PDB entry 3GTM | X-ray diffraction, 3.80 A resolution | chains A and B of the 14 polymer chains in the assembly

Chain A:
Molecule: DNA-directed RNA polymerase II subunit RPB1
Organism: Saccharomyces cerevisiae (strain ATCC 204508 / S288c)
Notes: EC 2.7.7.6; fragment: DNA-directed RNA polymerase II largest subunit
UniProtKB: P04050 (RPB1_YEAST); numbering as in UniProt (aligned over 1-1733)
Amino-acid sequence (1733 residues; numbered 1 to 1733; the number before each row is that of its first residue):
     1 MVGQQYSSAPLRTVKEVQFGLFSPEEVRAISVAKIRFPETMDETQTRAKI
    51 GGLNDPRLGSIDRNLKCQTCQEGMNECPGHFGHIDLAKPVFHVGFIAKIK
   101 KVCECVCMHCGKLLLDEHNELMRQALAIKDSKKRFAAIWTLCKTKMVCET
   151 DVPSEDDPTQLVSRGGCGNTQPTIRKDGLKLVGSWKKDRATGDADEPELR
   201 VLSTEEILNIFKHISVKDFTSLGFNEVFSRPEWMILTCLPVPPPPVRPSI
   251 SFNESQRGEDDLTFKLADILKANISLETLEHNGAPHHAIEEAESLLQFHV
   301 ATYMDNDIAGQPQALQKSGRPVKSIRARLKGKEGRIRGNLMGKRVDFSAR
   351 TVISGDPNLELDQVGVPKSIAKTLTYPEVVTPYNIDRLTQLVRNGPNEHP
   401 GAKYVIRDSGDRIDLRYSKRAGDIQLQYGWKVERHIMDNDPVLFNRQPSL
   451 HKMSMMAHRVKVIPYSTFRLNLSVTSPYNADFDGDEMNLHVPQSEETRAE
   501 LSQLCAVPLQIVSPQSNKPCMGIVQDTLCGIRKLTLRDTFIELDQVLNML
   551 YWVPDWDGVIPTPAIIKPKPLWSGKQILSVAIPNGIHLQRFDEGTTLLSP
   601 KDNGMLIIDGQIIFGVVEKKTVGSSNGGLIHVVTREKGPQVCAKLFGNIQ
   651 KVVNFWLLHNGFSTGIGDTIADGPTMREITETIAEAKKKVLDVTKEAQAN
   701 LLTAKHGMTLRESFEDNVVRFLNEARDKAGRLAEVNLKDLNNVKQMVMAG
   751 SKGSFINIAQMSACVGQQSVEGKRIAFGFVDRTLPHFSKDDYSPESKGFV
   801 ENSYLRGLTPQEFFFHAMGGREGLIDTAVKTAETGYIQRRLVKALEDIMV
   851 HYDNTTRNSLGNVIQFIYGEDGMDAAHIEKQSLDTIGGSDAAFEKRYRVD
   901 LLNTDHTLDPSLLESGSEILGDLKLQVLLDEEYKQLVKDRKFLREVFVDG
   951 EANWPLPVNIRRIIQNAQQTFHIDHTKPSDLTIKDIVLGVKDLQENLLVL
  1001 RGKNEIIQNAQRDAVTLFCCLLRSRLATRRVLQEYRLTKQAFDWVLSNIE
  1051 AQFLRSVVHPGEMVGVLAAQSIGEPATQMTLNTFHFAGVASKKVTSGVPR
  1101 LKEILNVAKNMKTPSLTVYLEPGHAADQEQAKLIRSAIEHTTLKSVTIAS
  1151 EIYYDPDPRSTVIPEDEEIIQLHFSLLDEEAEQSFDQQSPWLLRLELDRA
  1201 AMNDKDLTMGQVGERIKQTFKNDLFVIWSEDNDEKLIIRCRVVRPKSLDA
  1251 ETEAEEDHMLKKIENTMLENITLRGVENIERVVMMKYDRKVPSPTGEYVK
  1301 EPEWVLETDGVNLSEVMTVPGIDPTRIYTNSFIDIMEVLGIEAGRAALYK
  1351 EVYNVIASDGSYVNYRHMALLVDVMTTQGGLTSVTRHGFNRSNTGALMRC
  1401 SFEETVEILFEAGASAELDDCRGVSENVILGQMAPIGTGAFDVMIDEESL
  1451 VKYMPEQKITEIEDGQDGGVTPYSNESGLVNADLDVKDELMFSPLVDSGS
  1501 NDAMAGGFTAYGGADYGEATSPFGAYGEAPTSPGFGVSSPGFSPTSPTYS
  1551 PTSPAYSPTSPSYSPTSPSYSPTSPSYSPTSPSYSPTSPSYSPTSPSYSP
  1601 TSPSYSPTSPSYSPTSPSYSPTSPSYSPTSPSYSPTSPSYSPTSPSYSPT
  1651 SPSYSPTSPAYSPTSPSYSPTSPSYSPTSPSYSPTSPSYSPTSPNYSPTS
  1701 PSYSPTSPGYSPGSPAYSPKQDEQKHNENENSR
Disordered / not traced: 1, 187-194, 1177-1186, 1244-1253, 1456-1733
Bound ions: Zn2+ site 1: C67, C77, H80; Zn2+ site 2: C107, C110, C148

Chain B:
Molecule: DNA-directed RNA polymerase II subunit RPB2
Organism: Saccharomyces cerevisiae (strain ATCC 204508 / S288c)
Notes: EC 2.7.7.6; fragment: DNA-directed RNA polymerase II 140 kDa polypeptide
UniProtKB: P08518 (RPB2_YEAST); residues 1-1224 here = UniProt positions 1-1224
Amino-acid sequence (1224 residues; each row starts with the number of its first residue):
     1 MSDLANSEKYYDEDPYGFEDESAPITAEDSWAVISAFFREKGLVSQQLDS
    51 FNQFVDYTLQDIICEDSTLILEQLAQHTTESDNISRKYEISFGKIYVTKP
   101 MVNESDGVTHALYPQEARLRNLTYSSGLFVDVKKRTYEAIDVPGRELKYE
   151 LIAEESEDDSESGKVFIGRLPIMLRSKNCYLSEATESDLYKLKECPFDMG
   201 GYFIINGSEKVLIAQERSAGNIVQVFKKAAPSPISHVAEIRSALEKGSRF
   251 ISTLQVKLYGREGSSARTIKATLPYIKQDIPIVIIFRALGIIPDGEILEH
   301 ICYDVNDWQMLEMLKPCVEDGFVIQDRETALDFIGRRGTALGIKKEKRIQ
   351 YAKDILQKEFLPHITQLEGFESRKAFFLGYMINRLLLCALDRKDQDDRDH
   401 FGKKRLDLAGPLLAQLFKTLFKKLTKDIFRYMQRTVEEAHDFNMKLAINA
   451 KTITSGLKYALATGNWGEQKKAMSSRAGVSQVLNRYTYSSTLSHLRRTNT
   501 PIGRDGKLAKPRQLHNTHWGLVCPAETPEGQACGLVKNLSLMSCISVGTD
   551 PMPIITFLSEWGMEPLEDYVPHQSPDATRVFVNGVWHGVHRNPARLMETL
   601 RTLRRKGDINPEVSMIRDIREKELKIFTDAGRVYRPLFIVEDDESLGHKE
   651 LKVRKGHIAKLMATEYQDIEGGFEDVEEYTWSSLLNEGLVEYIDAEEEES
   701 ILIAMQPEDLEPAEANEENDLDVDPAKRIRVSHHATTFTHCEIHPSMILG
   751 VAASIIPFPDHNQSPRNTYQSAMGKQAMGVFLTNYNVRMDTMANILYYPQ
   801 KPLGTTRAMEYLKFRELPAGQNAIVAIACYSGYNQEDSMIMNQSSIDRGL
   851 FRSLFFRSYMDQEKKYGMSITETFEKPQRTNTLRMKHGTYDKLDDDGLIA
   901 PGVRVSGEDVIIGKTTPISPDEEELGQRTAYHSKRDASTPLRSTENGIVD
   951 QVLVTTNQDGLKFVKVRVRTTKIPQIGDKFASRHGQKGTIGITYRREDMP
  1001 FTAEGIVPDLIINPHAIPSRMTVAHLIECLLSKVAALSGNEGDASPFTDI
  1051 TVEGISKLLREHGYQSRGFEVMYNGHTGKKLMAQIFFGPTYYQRLRHMVD
  1101 DKIHARARGPMQVLTRQPVEGRSRDGGLRFGEMERDCMIAHGAASFLKER
  1151 LMEASDAFRVHICGICGLMTVIAKLNHNQFECKGCDNKIDIYQIHIPYAA
  1201 KLLFQELMAMNITPRLYTDRSRDF
Disordered / not traced: 1-19, 71-89, 135-163, 336-344, 438-445, 470-473, 503-506, 669-677, 716-721, 920-932
Bound ions: Zn2+: C1163, C1166, C1182, C1185

Interface between chain A and chain B:
Contacting residue pairs - 390 pairs, chain A then chain B:
  V2(A) - A1157(B)  hydrophobic
  V2(A) - R1159(B)
  V2(A) - H1195(B)  hydrogen bond (backbone-side chain)
  Q4(A) - R1159(B)
  Q5(A) - R1159(B)  hydrogen bond (backbone-side chain)
  Q5(A) - L1175(B)
  S7(A) - R1159(B)
  S7(A) - H1161(B)
  S7(A) - L1175(B)
  S7(A) - Q1193(B)  hydrogen bond
  S8(A) - N1178(B)
  S8(A) - F1180(B)
  A9(A) - H1161(B)
  A9(A) - F1180(B)  hydrophobic
  A9(A) - I1191(B)
  A9(A) - Q1193(B)
  P10(A) - I1191(B)
  P10(A) - Y1192(B)
  P10(A) - Q1193(B)  hydrogen bond (backbone-backbone)
  L11(A) - Q1193(B)
  L11(A) - H1195(B)
  R12(A) - Y1192(B)
  R12(A) - Q1193(B)  hydrogen bond (backbone-backbone)
  R12(A) - I1194(B)
  R12(A) - T1218(B)
  T13(A) - T1218(B)
  V14(A) - I1194(B)  hydrophobic
  V14(A) - L1216(B)  hydrophobic
  V14(A) - Y1217(B)
  K15(A) - Y1217(B)  hydrogen bond (backbone-backbone)
  K15(A) - T1218(B)
  K15(A) - R1220(B)  hydrogen bond (backbone-side chain)
  E16(A) - R1215(B)
  E16(A) - Y1217(B)  hydrogen bond (backbone-backbone)
  E16(A) - R1220(B)
  E16(A) - S1221(B)  hydrogen bond (side chain-backbone)
  E16(A) - R1222(B)
  V17(A) - R1215(B)
  Q18(A) - T1213(B)
  Q18(A) - R1215(B)  hydrogen bond (backbone-backbone)
  F19(A) - T1213(B)
  G20(A) - I1212(B)
  G20(A) - T1213(B)  hydrogen bond (backbone-backbone)
  L21(A) - N1211(B)
  L21(A) - T1213(B)  hydrogen bond (backbone-side chain)
  F22(A) - L1168(B)  hydrophobic
  F22(A) - M1208(B)  hydrophobic
  F22(A) - N1211(B)  hydrogen bond (backbone-backbone)
  F22(A) - T1213(B)
  E26(A) - C1166(B)
  E26(A) - L1168(B)
  E26(A) - R1215(B)  salt bridge
  A29(A) - K1183(B)
  A29(A) - G1184(B)
  I30(A) - L1168(B)  hydrophobic
  I30(A) - T1170(B)
  R63(A) - R884(B)
  C70(A) - A1173(B)
  Q71(A) - N1176(B)  hydrogen bond
  E72(A) - A1173(B)
  E72(A) - L1175(B)
  M74(A) - R1116(B)  hydrogen bond (backbone-side chain)
  N75(A) - R1116(B)  hydrogen bond
  E76(A) - F1158(B)
  E76(A) - R1159(B)  salt bridge
  E76(A) - L1175(B)
  P78(A) - K1201(B)
  G79(A) - Q1205(B)
  F81(A) - Q1205(B)
  F81(A) - M1208(B)  hydrophobic
  F81(A) - A1209(B)
  H92(A) - M1210(B)  hydrogen bond (side chain-backbone)
  W233(A) - N1211(B)
  L236(A) - N1211(B)
  P240(A) - M1208(B)
  P242(A) - A1209(B)
  P243(A) - Q1205(B)
  P245(A) - L1114(B)
  P245(A) - Y1198(B)
  P245(A) - K1201(B)
  V246(A) - Q1205(B)
  V246(A) - E1206(B)
  P248(A) - L1114(B)
  N253(A) - R884(B)
  N253(A) - R935(B)
  E254(A) - R935(B)  hydrogen bond (backbone-side chain)
  S255(A) - I918(B)
  S255(A) - S919(B)  hydrogen bond (side chain-backbone)
  S255(A) - R935(B)
  Y303(A) - A1209(B)
  M304(A) - A1209(B)
  M304(A) - M1210(B)  hydrophobic
  I325(A) - E1206(B)
  I325(A) - A1209(B)  hydrophobic
  I325(A) - M1210(B)  hydrophobic
  R328(A) - E1206(B)  salt bridge
  L329(A) - L1203(B)  hydrophobic
  L329(A) - E1206(B)
  R335(A) - L1114(B)
  R335(A) - A1199(B)
  R335(A) - L1202(B)
  R335(A) - E1206(B)  salt bridge
  I336(A) - L1203(B)  hydrophobic
  R337(A) - E1132(B)  salt bridge
  G338(A) - R1129(B)  hydrogen bond (backbone-side chain)
  N339(A) - T1115(B)
  N339(A) - Q1117(B)  hydrogen bond (backbone-side chain)
  N339(A) - A1199(B)
  L340(A) - A1200(B)
  L340(A) - L1203(B)  hydrophobic
  M341(A) - R1135(B)
  G342(A) - R1129(B)  hydrogen bond (backbone-side chain)
  G342(A) - F1130(B)
  K343(A) - Q1117(B)
  K343(A) - R1129(B)
  K343(A) - F1130(B)  hydrogen bond (backbone-backbone)
  K343(A) - L1151(B)  hydrogen bond (side chain-backbone)
  K343(A) - S1155(B)
  K343(A) - D1156(B)
  K343(A) - P1197(B)
  R344(A) - Q1112(B)
  R344(A) - P1118(B)
  R344(A) - E1120(B)  salt bridge
  R344(A) - L1128(B)
  R344(A) - R1129(B)
  R344(A) - A1154(B)
  R344(A) - S1155(B)  hydrogen bond (backbone-side chain)
  V345(A) - P1118(B)
  V345(A) - G1127(B)
  V345(A) - L1128(B)  hydrogen bond (backbone-backbone)
  V345(A) - F1130(B)  hydrophobic
  V345(A) - R1150(B)
  V345(A) - A1154(B)
  D346(A) - R1106(B)  salt bridge
  D346(A) - R1108(B)
  D346(A) - P1118(B)
  D346(A) - R1150(B)  hydrogen bond (backbone-side chain)
  D346(A) - A1154(B)  hydrogen bond (backbone-backbone)
  D346(A) - S1155(B)
  F347(A) - R1106(B)  hydrogen bond (backbone-backbone)
  F347(A) - A1107(B)  hydrophobic
  F347(A) - R1150(B)
  S348(A) - A1105(B)
  S348(A) - R1106(B)  hydrogen bond (backbone-backbone)
  S348(A) - L1128(B)
  A349(A) - H1104(B)
  A349(A) - A1105(B)  hydrophobic
  A349(A) - L1128(B)
  R350(A) - K1102(B)
  R350(A) - I1103(B)
  R350(A) - H1104(B)  hydrogen bond (backbone-backbone)
  R350(A) - L1128(B)
  T351(A) - I1103(B)
  V352(A) - V1099(B)  hydrophobic
  G355(A) - Y833(B)
  D356(A) - Y833(B)  hydrogen bond
  P357(A) - G832(B)
  P357(A) - Y833(B)
  N358(A) - Y833(B)  hydrogen bond
  I370(A) - A1105(B)  hydrophobic
  T373(A) - A1105(B)
  T373(A) - A1107(B)
  T375(A) - A1107(B)
  R412(A) - R1108(B)
  E433(A) - R1108(B)  salt bridge
  Q447(A) - E1134(B)
  S449(A) - M1133(B)
  S449(A) - E1134(B)  hydrogen bond
  S449(A) - C1137(B)
  L450(A) - M1133(B)  hydrophobic
  H451(A) - C1137(B)  hydrogen bond (backbone-side chain)
  K452(A) - A1140(B)
  K452(A) - H1141(B)  hydrogen bond (backbone-side chain)
  M455(A) - E1134(B)
  M455(A) - C1137(B)  hydrophobic
  M455(A) - M1138(B)  hydrophobic
  M455(A) - H1141(B)  hydrogen bond (backbone-side chain)
  Y465(A) - I976(B)  hydrophobic
  S466(A) - Q975(B)  hydrogen bond
  S466(A) - I976(B)
  S466(A) - V1099(B)
  S466(A) - D1100(B)
  S466(A) - I1103(B)
  T467(A) - G977(B)
  R469(A) - Y833(B)
  R469(A) - G991(B)  hydrogen bond (side chain-backbone)
  L472(A) - Q835(B)
  T475(A) - E836(B)
  A480(A) - E836(B)
  D481(A) - E836(B)
  D481(A) - D837(B)
  F482(A) - Q835(B)
  F482(A) - E836(B)  hydrogen bond (backbone-backbone)
  F482(A) - D837(B)
  F482(A) - T989(B)  hydrogen bond (backbone-side chain)
  D483(A) - D837(B)  hydrogen bond (backbone-backbone)
  D483(A) - K979(B)  hydrogen bond (backbone-side chain)
  D483(A) - K987(B)
  D483(A) - G988(B)
  D483(A) - T989(B)
  G484(A) - T989(B)
  E486(A) - K1102(B)  salt bridge
  N488(A) - L1128(B)
  H490(A) - F1130(B)
  H490(A) - R1150(B)
  V491(A) - R1150(B)  hydrogen bond (backbone-side chain)
  P492(A) - E1149(B)
  Q493(A) - E1149(B)  hydrogen bond (backbone-side chain)
  S494(A) - E1149(B)  hydrogen bond
  T497(A) - F1146(B)
  T497(A) - E1149(B)  hydrogen bond
  E500(A) - A1143(B)
  E500(A) - A1144(B)  hydrogen bond (side chain-backbone)
  E500(A) - S1145(B)  hydrogen bond (side chain-backbone)
  E500(A) - F1146(B)  hydrogen bond (side chain-backbone)
  L504(A) - H1141(B)
  C505(A) - M1138(B)  hydrophobic
  C505(A) - H1141(B)
  Q510(A) - H1141(B)
  V524(A) - Q835(B)
  Q525(A) - Q835(B)
  Q525(A) - E836(B)  hydrogen bond (side chain-backbone)
  Q525(A) - N1013(B)
  Q525(A) - H1015(B)
  D526(A) - C829(B)  hydrogen bond
  D526(A) - Q835(B)  hydrogen bond (backbone-side chain)
  D526(A) - N1013(B)  hydrogen bond
  D526(A) - H1015(B)  salt bridge
  T527(A) - Q835(B)
  C529(A) - H1015(B)
  L657(A) - C829(B)  hydrophobic
  L658(A) - Y830(B)
  L658(A) - S831(B)
  L658(A) - N1074(B)
  H659(A) - T1077(B)
  H659(A) - L1081(B)
  N660(A) - L1081(B)
  N660(A) - M1082(B)  hydrogen bond (backbone-backbone)
  N660(A) - A1083(B)  hydrogen bond (backbone-backbone)
  G661(A) - L1081(B)
  G661(A) - A1083(B)
  F662(A) - A828(B)
  F662(A) - C829(B)  hydrogen bond (backbone-backbone)
  F662(A) - P1014(B)
  S663(A) - I827(B)  hydrogen bond (side chain-backbone)
  S663(A) - P1014(B)
  S663(A) - Q1084(B)
  S663(A) - I1085(B)
  S663(A) - F1086(B)  hydrogen bond (side chain-backbone)
  T664(A) - I827(B)
  T664(A) - P1014(B)
  T664(A) - F1086(B)
  G665(A) - F1069(B)
  G665(A) - F1086(B)
  I666(A) - L1026(B)  hydrophobic
  I666(A) - I1027(B)  hydrophobic
  I666(A) - L1030(B)  hydrophobic
  I666(A) - V1052(B)  hydrophobic
  I666(A) - R1067(B)
  I670(A) - R1067(B)
  M746(A) - P1014(B)
  M746(A) - H1015(B)  hydrogen bond
  M746(A) - P1018(B)  hydrophobic
  S751(A) - H1015(B)
  K752(A) - S1019(B)  hydrogen bond
  G753(A) - P1018(B)
  N757(A) - P1018(B)
  N757(A) - M1021(B)
  Q760(A) - M1021(B)
  I775(A) - N516(B)
  A776(A) - N516(B)
  G778(A) - H400(B)
  G778(A) - H515(B)
  G778(A) - N516(B)
  F779(A) - N516(B)
  F779(A) - T517(B)
  F779(A) - E698(B)
  F779(A) - E699(B)
  V780(A) - E699(B)  hydrogen bond (backbone-side chain)
  R782(A) - E698(B)  hydrogen bond (side chain-backbone)
  R782(A) - E699(B)  salt bridge
  R782(A) - I701(B)  hydrogen bond (side chain-backbone)
  R782(A) - L702(B)
  T783(A) - N516(B)
  L784(A) - W519(B)  hydrophobic
  P785(A) - E698(B)
  P785(A) - I701(B)
  P785(A) - L702(B)
  P785(A) - I703(B)  hydrogen bond (backbone-backbone)
  H786(A) - W519(B)  hydrogen bond
  H786(A) - I703(B)
  H786(A) - M705(B)  hydrogen bond
  H786(A) - H733(B)  hydrogen bond (backbone-side chain)
  H786(A) - E742(B)  salt bridge
  F787(A) - L702(B)
  S788(A) - A735(B)
  E795(A) - V731(B)
  E801(A) - I729(B)
  N802(A) - R728(B)
  N802(A) - I729(B)  hydrogen bond (side chain-backbone)
  Y804(A) - H761(B)  hydrogen bond (backbone-side chain)
  Y804(A) - N762(B)
  Y804(A) - Q763(B)
  Y804(A) - M1021(B)  hydrophobic
  Y804(A) - V1023(B)  hydrophobic
  L805(A) - H761(B)  hydrogen bond (backbone-side chain)
  L805(A) - V1052(B)  hydrophobic
  R806(A) - P725(B)  hydrogen bond (side chain-backbone)
  R806(A) - K727(B)  hydrogen bond (side chain-backbone)
  R806(A) - R728(B)
  R806(A) - I729(B)
  R806(A) - H761(B)
  G807(A) - R728(B)
  G807(A) - D760(B)
  G807(A) - H761(B)
  L808(A) - R728(B)  hydrogen bond (backbone-side chain)
  L808(A) - D760(B)  hydrogen bond (backbone-backbone)
  T809(A) - R730(B)
  P810(A) - W519(B)  hydrophobic
  P810(A) - R730(B)
  P810(A) - P745(B)  hydrophobic
  P810(A) - F1047(B)
  Q811(A) - M705(B)
  F813(A) - P759(B)
  F813(A) - D760(B)
  F813(A) - N767(B)
  F814(A) - L514(B)  hydrophobic
  F814(A) - N516(B)
  F814(A) - W519(B)  hydrophobic
  F814(A) - P524(B)  hydrophobic
  H816(A) - Q763(B)
  H816(A) - S764(B)  hydrogen bond (side chain-backbone)
  A817(A) - P524(B)
  A817(A) - S764(B)
  M818(A) - L514(B)
  G820(A) - S764(B)
  R821(A) - L514(B)
  R821(A) - P524(B)
  R821(A) - T527(B)
  E822(A) - Q513(B)  hydrogen bond
  L824(A) - T768(B)
  I825(A) - Q513(B)
  A828(A) - G530(B)
  V829(A) - L508(B)  hydrophobic
  V829(A) - A509(B)  hydrophobic
  V829(A) - R512(B)
  R839(A) - E1132(B)  salt bridge
  V842(A) - D1136(B)
  K843(A) - E1132(B)  salt bridge
  K843(A) - R1135(B)
  E846(A) - R1135(B)  salt bridge
  M1063(A) - I1139(B)
  V1066(A) - D1136(B)
  V1066(A) - I1139(B)  hydrophobic
  V1066(A) - A1140(B)  hydrophobic
  Q1070(A) - D1136(B)  hydrogen bond (side chain-backbone)
  Q1070(A) - C1137(B)
  N1265(A) - S265(B)
  E1269(A) - S264(B)
  V1406(A) - M1210(B)  hydrophobic
  F1410(A) - M1210(B)  hydrophobic
  F1410(A) - I1212(B)  hydrophobic
  L1418(A) - R1222(B)
  D1420(A) - R1220(B)  hydrogen bond (backbone-side chain)
  R1422(A) - R1220(B)
  R1422(A) - D1223(B)  hydrogen bond (side chain-backbone)
  R1422(A) - F1224(B)  hydrogen bond (side chain-backbone)
  V1424(A) - I1139(B)  hydrophobic
  V1428(A) - L1151(B)
  I1429(A) - P1197(B)
  I1429(A) - A1200(B)
  L1430(A) - H1195(B)
  L1430(A) - I1196(B)
  L1430(A) - P1197(B)
  L1430(A) - F1204(B)  hydrophobic
  G1431(A) - K1148(B)
  G1431(A) - M1152(B)
  G1431(A) - P1197(B)
  Q1432(A) - K1148(B)
  M1433(A) - S1145(B)
  M1433(A) - K1148(B)
  A1434(A) - A1144(B)
  I1436(A) - I1139(B)
  I1436(A) - G1142(B)
  I1436(A) - A1144(B)
  G1437(A) - G1142(B)
  T1438(A) - G1142(B)  hydrogen bond (backbone-backbone)
  T1438(A) - A1144(B)
  T1438(A) - S1145(B)
  G1439(A) - A1144(B)
Other interface residues (no listed pair), chain A (216 interface residues in all): Y6, Q68, T69, H80, F228, C238, L239, S354, L374, Y404, L443, N445, S454, E496, N654, G667, D668, N742, V743, M761, V770, K789, Q838, K1144, L1397, S1401, L1409, S1425
Other interface residues (no listed pair), chain B (201 interface residues in all): E262, G263, D397, C533, G534, R635, S700, A726, I748, L749, P765, Y769, N834, S838, I990, I992, I1017, H1076, K1080, M1111, V1119, G1131, L1147, E1153, M1169, I1172, K1174, L1207, P1214, D1219

Overview:
216 residues of chain A and 201 residues of chain B are in contact, with 82 hydrogen bonds and 15 salt
bridges. Polar pairs include E26(A)-R1215(B), E76(A)-R1159(B) and R328(A)-E1206(B). The Zn2+ site 1 is built
by C67(A), C77(A) and H80(A).
Chain A is DNA-directed RNA polymerase II subunit RPB1 and chain B is DNA-directed RNA polymerase II subunit
RPB2, both from Saccharomyces cerevisiae (strain ATCC 204508 / S288c); the structure, Co-complex of
Backtracked RNA polymerase II with TFIIS, was determined by X-ray diffraction, deposited together with 3GTG,
3GTJ, 3GTK, 3GTL, 3GTO, 3GTP and 3GTQ.
